PDB entry 6TE1 | X-ray diffraction, 3.11 A resolution | chains A and B

[Chain A]
Protein: Lysine-specific histone demethylase 1A
Source organism: Homo sapiens
Notes: EC 1.-.-.-
UniProt: O60341 (KDM1A_HUMAN); residues 1-852 here = UniProt positions 1-852
Chain sequence (852 residues; each row starts with the number of its first residue):
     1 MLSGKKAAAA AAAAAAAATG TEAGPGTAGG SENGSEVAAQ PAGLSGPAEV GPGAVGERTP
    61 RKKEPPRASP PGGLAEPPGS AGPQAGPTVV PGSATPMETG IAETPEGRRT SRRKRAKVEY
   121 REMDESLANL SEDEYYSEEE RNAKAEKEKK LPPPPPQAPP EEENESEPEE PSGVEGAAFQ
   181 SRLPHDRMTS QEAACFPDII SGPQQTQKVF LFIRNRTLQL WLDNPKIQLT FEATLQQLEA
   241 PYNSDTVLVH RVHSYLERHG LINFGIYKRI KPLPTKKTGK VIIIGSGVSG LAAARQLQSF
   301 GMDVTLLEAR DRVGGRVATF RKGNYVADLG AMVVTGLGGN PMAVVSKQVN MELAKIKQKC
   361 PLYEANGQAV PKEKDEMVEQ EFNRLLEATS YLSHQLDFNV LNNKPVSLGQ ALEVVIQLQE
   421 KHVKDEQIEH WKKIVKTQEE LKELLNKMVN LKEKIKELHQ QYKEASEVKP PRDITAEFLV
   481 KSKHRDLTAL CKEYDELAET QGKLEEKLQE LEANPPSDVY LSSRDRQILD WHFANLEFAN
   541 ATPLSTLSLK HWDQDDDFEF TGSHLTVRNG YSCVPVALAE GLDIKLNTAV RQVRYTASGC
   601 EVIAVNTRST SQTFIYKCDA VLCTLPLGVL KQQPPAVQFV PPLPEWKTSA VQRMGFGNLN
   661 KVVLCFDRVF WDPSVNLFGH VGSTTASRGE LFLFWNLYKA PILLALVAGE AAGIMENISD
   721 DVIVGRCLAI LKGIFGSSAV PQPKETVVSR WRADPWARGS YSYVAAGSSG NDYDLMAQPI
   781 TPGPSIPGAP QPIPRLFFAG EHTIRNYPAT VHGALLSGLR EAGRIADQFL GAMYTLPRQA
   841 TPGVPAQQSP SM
Disordered / not traced: 1-170, 837-852
Small-molecule neighbours:
  - FAD (flavin-adenine dinucleotide): Ile-284, Gly-285, Ser-286, Gly-287, Val-288, Ser-289, Gly-290, Leu-307, Glu-308, Ala-309, Arg-310, Gly-314, Gly-315, Arg-316, Val-317, Leu-329, Gly-330, Ala-331, Met-332, Val-333, Thr-588, Ala-589, Val-590, Thr-624, Leu-625, Pro-626, Val-629, Val-637, Leu-659, Lys-661, Trp-751, Trp-756, Ser-760, Tyr-761, Gly-800, Glu-801, Ala-809, Thr-810, Val-811, His-812, Ala-814
  - N4K (5-[4-cyclobutyl-1-[2-(4-piperidin-4-yloxyphenoxy)ethyl]imidazol-2-yl]-4-methyl-thieno[3,2-b]pyrrole), molecule 1: Met-332, Val-333, Thr-335, Phe-538, Ala-539, Asn-540, Asp-555, His-564, Lys-661, Trp-695, Leu-697, Leu-704, Leu-706, Tyr-761, Pro-808, Ala-809, Thr-810
  - N4K, molecule 2: Ile-356, Gln-358, Cys-360, Glu-379, Trp-531, His-532, Asn-535, Leu-536, Phe-538, Ala-539, Asn-540, Trp-552, Asp-556, His-564, Leu-677, Leu-693, Trp-695
What the authors report for this chain:
  - binding site for N4K: Val-333, Thr-335, Phe-538, Asp-555, Lys-661, Trp-695, Tyr-761

[Chain B]
Protein: REST corepressor 1
Source organism: Homo sapiens
UniProt: Q9UKL0 (RCOR1_HUMAN); numbering as in UniProt (aligned over 1-482)
Chain sequence (482 residues; row label = number of the first residue in the row):
     1 MVEKGPEVSG KRRGRNNAAA SASAAAASAA ASAACASPAA TAASGAAASS ASAAAASAAA
    61 APNNGQNKSL AAAAPNGNSS SNSWEEGSSG SSSDEEHGGG GMRVGPQYQA VVPDFDPAKL
   121 ARRSQERDNL GMLVWSPNQN LSEAKLDEYI AIAKEKHGYN MEQALGMLFW HKHNIEKSLA
   181 DLPNFTPFPD EWTVEDKVLF EQAFSFHGKT FHRIQQMLPD KSIASLVKFY YSWKKTRTKT
   241 SVMDRHARKQ KREREESEDE LEEANGNNPI DIEVDQNKES KKEVPPTETV PQVKKEKHST
   301 QAKNRAKRKP PKGMFLSQED VEAVSANATA ATTVLRQLDM ELVSVKRQIQ NIKQTNSALK
   361 EKLDGGIEPY RLPEVIQKCN ARWTTEEQLL AVQAIRKYGR DFQAISDVIG NKSVVQVKNF
   421 FVNYRRRFNI DEVLQEWEAE HGKEETNGPS NQKPVKSPDN SIKMPEEEDE APVLDVRYAS
   481 AS
Disordered / not traced: 1-307, 441-482
Swiss-Prot annotation at these positions:
  - cross-link: Lys-297 (Glycyl lysine isopeptide (Lys-Gly) (interchain with G-Cter in SUMO2))

[How chain A and chain B interact]
Contacting residue pairs - 96 pairs, chain A then chain B:
  Arg-384(A) with Lys-312(B), hydrogen bond (side chain-backbone); Gly-313(B); Met-314(B)
  Glu-387(A) with Pro-311(B)
  Ala-388(A) with Met-314(B), hydrophobic; Leu-316(B), hydrophobic
  Tyr-391(A) with Lys-309(B); Pro-310(B); Leu-316(B), hydrophobic
  Leu-392(A) with Leu-316(B), hydrophobic
  Gln-395(A) with Arg-308(B), hydrogen bond
  Leu-396(A) with Gln-318(B)
  Phe-398(A) with Val-321(B), hydrophobic
  Leu-401(A) with Ser-325(B)
  Gln-417(A) with Val-324(B); Ala-331(B)
  Leu-418(A) with Phe-315(B); Leu-316(B), hydrophobic; Val-321(B), hydrophobic; Val-324(B), hydrophobic
  Gln-419(A) with Gly-313(B); Met-314(B); Phe-315(B), hydrogen bond (side chain-backbone)
  Lys-421(A) with Asp-320(B), salt bridge; Leu-335(B); Leu-338(B)
  His-422(A) with Phe-315(B)
  Lys-424(A) with Leu-335(B); Leu-338(B); Asp-339(B), salt bridge
  Asp-425(A) with Leu-338(B)
  Gln-427(A) with Leu-342(B)
  Ile-428(A) with Leu-338(B); Glu-341(B)
  Trp-431(A) with Leu-342(B); Val-345(B), hydrophobic; Lys-346(B); Ile-349(B), hydrophobic
  Lys-432(A) with Glu-341(B), salt bridge; Val-345(B)
  Ile-434(A) with Ile-349(B), hydrophobic
  Val-435(A) with Ile-349(B), hydrophobic
  Gln-438(A) with Ile-352(B); Lys-353(B); Asn-356(B), hydrogen bond (backbone-side chain)
  Glu-439(A) with Ile-352(B)
  Leu-441(A) with Asn-356(B)
  Lys-442(A) with Thr-355(B); Asn-356(B)
  Leu-445(A) with Asn-356(B); Leu-359(B), hydrophobic; Leu-363(B), hydrophobic
  Asn-446(A) with Leu-359(B)
  Met-448(A) with Leu-363(B)
  Val-449(A) with Lys-362(B); Leu-363(B), hydrophobic
  Lys-452(A) with Lys-362(B), hydrogen bond (side chain-backbone); Leu-363(B); Asp-364(B), hydrogen bond (side chain-backbone); Gly-366(B)
  Ile-455(A) with Ile-367(B), hydrophobic; Tyr-370(B), hydrophobic
  Lys-456(A) with Tyr-370(B)
  His-459(A) with Pro-369(B); Tyr-370(B)
  Tyr-462(A) with Leu-372(B), hydrophobic
  Ile-474(A) with Glu-386(B); Leu-389(B), hydrophobic; Leu-390(B), hydrophobic; Gln-393(B), hydrogen bond (backbone-side chain)
  Thr-475(A) with Gln-393(B)
  Phe-478(A) with Leu-390(B), hydrophobic; Gln-393(B); Ala-394(B); Lys-397(B); Val-408(B), hydrophobic
  Lys-481(A) with Leu-390(B); Val-408(B)
  Ser-482(A) with Lys-397(B); Tyr-398(B), hydrogen bond
  His-484(A) with Leu-372(B)
  Arg-485(A) with Tyr-398(B); Ala-404(B); Asp-407(B); Val-408(B)
  Asp-486(A) with Lys-397(B); Tyr-398(B), hydrogen bond
  Leu-487(A) with Tyr-370(B); Leu-372(B), hydrophobic
  Cys-491(A) with Ile-367(B), hydrophobic
  Tyr-494(A) with Leu-363(B); Gly-366(B); Ile-367(B), hydrophobic
  Asp-495(A) with Arg-371(B), salt bridge
  Glu-505(A) with Lys-360(B), salt bridge
  Glu-512(A) with Lys-353(B), salt bridge
Interface residues without a listed pair, chain A (55 interface residues in all): Glu-381, Leu-385, Val-415, Glu-420, Glu-477, Gln-501
Interface residues without a listed pair, chain B (53 interface residues in all): Val-334, Gln-348, Pro-373, Val-375, Ile-409

[Overview]
Chain A and chain B form an interface of 55 and 53 residues respectively, with 9 hydrogen bonds and 6 salt
bridges. Polar pairs include Lys-421(A)/Asp-320(B), Lys-424(A)/Asp-339(B) and Lys-432(A)/Glu-341(B). Chain A
binds compound N4K and flavin-adenine dinucleotide. From the paper: a binding site for N4K at Val-333(A),
Thr-335(A) and Phe-538(A) among others.
Chain A is Lysine-specific histone demethylase 1A and chain B is REST corepressor 1, both from Homo sapiens;
the structure, Structure of the KDM1A/CoREST complex with the inhibitor
2-[3-{4-chloro-3-[(4-chlorophenyl)ethynyl]phenyl}-1-(3-morpholin-4-ylpropyl)-1,4,6,7-tetrahydro-5H-pyrazolo[4,3-c]pyridin-5-yl]-2-oxoethanol,
was determined by X-ray diffraction.
